5C0A - chains D and E of the 5 polymer chains in the assembly; structure by X-ray diffraction, 2.46 A resolution.

# Chain D
Name: 1E6 TCR Alpha Chain
From: Homo sapiens
Chain sequence (197 residues; numbered 3 to 199; the number before each row is that of its first residue):
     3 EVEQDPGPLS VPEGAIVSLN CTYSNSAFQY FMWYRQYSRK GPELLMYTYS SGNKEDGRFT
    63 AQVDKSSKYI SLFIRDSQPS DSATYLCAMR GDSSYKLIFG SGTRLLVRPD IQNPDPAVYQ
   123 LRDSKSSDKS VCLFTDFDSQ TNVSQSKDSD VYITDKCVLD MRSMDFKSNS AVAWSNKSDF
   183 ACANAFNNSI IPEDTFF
Disulfide bonds: C23-C89, C134-C184

# Chain E
Name: 1E6 TCR Beta Chain
From: Homo sapiens
Chain sequence (246 residues; row label = number of the first residue in the row):
     1 DAGVIQSPRH EVTEMGQQVT LRCKPISGHD YLFWYRQTMM RGLELLIYFN NNVPIDDSGM
    61 PEDRFSAKMP NASFSTLKIQ PSEPRDSAVY FCASSLWEKL AKNIQYFGAG TRLSVLEDLK
   121 NVFPPEVAVF EPSEAEISHT QKATLVCLAT GFYPDHVELS WWVNGKEVHS GVCTDPQPLK
   181 EQPALNDSRY ALSSRLRVSA TFWQDPRNHF RCQVQFYGLS ENDEWTQDRA KPVTQIVSAE
   241 AWGRAD
Disulfide bonds: C23-C92, C147-C212

# Chain D / chain E interface
Residue-residue contacts - 98 pairs, chain D then chain E:
  P8(D) - R41(E)  hydrogen bond (backbone-side chain)
  Y32(D) - N103(E)
  M34(D) - N103(E)
  Y36(D) - N103(E)
  Y36(D) - Q105(E)  hydrogen bond
  Q38(D) - Q37(E)  hydrogen bond
  S40(D) - P176(E)
  R41(D) - R112(E)
  R41(D) - D155(E)  salt bridge
  R41(D) - P176(E)
  R41(D) - P178(E)
  K42(D) - F91(E)
  G43(D) - F91(E)
  P44(D) - L43(E)  hydrophobic
  P44(D) - F107(E)
  L46(D) - N103(E)
  L46(D) - I104(E)  hydrophobic
  Y49(D) - K102(E)
  Y49(D) - N103(E)
  T86(D) - R41(E)
  R92(D) - L100(E)  hydrogen bond (side chain-backbone)
  R92(D) - N103(E)
  S96(D) - Y48(E)
  S96(D) - D56(E)  hydrogen bond
  Y97(D) - Y31(E)  hydrophobic
  Y97(D) - F33(E)  hydrophobic
  Y97(D) - Y48(E)  hydrogen bond (backbone-side chain)
  Y97(D) - W97(E)
  Y97(D) - L100(E)  hydrophobic
  K98(D) - L45(E)
  K98(D) - Y48(E)
  K98(D) - D56(E)
  K98(D) - S58(E)  hydrogen bond
  K98(D) - G59(E)
  L99(D) - Y35(E)
  L99(D) - Q105(E)
  F101(D) - L43(E)
  S103(D) - R41(E)
  S103(D) - G42(E)
  G104(D) - R41(E)  hydrogen bond (backbone-side chain)
  T105(D) - R41(E)
  R106(D) - R41(E)
  D117(D) - H139(E)  salt bridge
  Y121(D) - S133(E)
  Y121(D) - A135(E)  hydrophobic
  Y121(D) - E136(E)
  Y121(D) - H139(E)
  Y121(D) - T140(E)
  Q122(D) - S133(E)
  L123(D) - E131(E)
  L123(D) - T144(E)
  L123(D) - V146(E)  hydrophobic
  R124(D) - F130(E)
  R124(D) - E131(E)  hydrogen bond (backbone-backbone)
  R124(D) - P132(E)  hydrogen bond (side chain-backbone)
  R124(D) - E134(E)
  R124(D) - R244(E)
  D125(D) - V129(E)
  D125(D) - F130(E)
  S126(D) - V129(E)  hydrogen bond (backbone-backbone)
  S126(D) - E131(E)  hydrogen bond
  S126(D) - E240(E)  hydrogen bond (side chain-backbone)
  S126(D) - A241(E)
  K127(D) - A128(E)
  K127(D) - V129(E)  hydrogen bond (side chain-backbone)
  K127(D) - A239(E)
  K127(D) - E240(E)
  K131(D) - F130(E)
  V133(D) - F130(E)  hydrophobic
  V133(D) - V146(E)  hydrophobic
  L135(D) - T144(E)
  T137(D) - R197(E)
  D138(D) - T140(E)
  D138(D) - R197(E)  salt bridge
  D150(D) - P183(E)
  Y154(D) - E181(E)  hydrogen bond (side chain-backbone)
  I155(D) - L179(E)
  T156(D) - D175(E)
  T156(D) - L179(E)
  T156(D) - S193(E)
  T156(D) - R195(E)  hydrogen bond
  D157(D) - R195(E)
  C159(D) - C173(E)  disulfide
  C159(D) - T174(E)
  V160(D) - C173(E)  hydrogen bond (backbone-side chain)
  L161(D) - G171(E)
  L161(D) - C173(E)
  L161(D) - R195(E)
  D162(D) - G171(E)  hydrogen bond (backbone-backbone)
  M163(D) - R197(E)
  R164(D) - S170(E)
  F168(D) - K142(E)
  F168(D) - R197(E)
  S170(D) - R197(E)  hydrogen bond
  S172(D) - R195(E)  hydrogen bond
  A173(D) - R195(E)
  W176(D) - L148(E)  hydrophobic
  D196(D) - H139(E)  salt bridge
Also at the interface, not in a pair above, chain D (58 interface residues in all): L88, G102, S132, V174, F198
Also at the interface, not in a pair above, chain E (60 interface residues in all): A101, Q177, A191, V198, S199, W203
Cross-chain cystine bridges: C159(D)-C173(E)

# In short
The interface between chain D and chain E involves 58 residues on one side and 60 on the other, with 1
disulfide bond, 20 hydrogen bonds and 4 salt bridges. Polar contacts include R41(D)-D155(E), D117(D)-H139(E)
and D138(D)-R197(E).
Here chain D is 1E6 TCR Alpha Chain and chain E is 1E6 TCR Beta Chain, both from Homo sapiens. Entry 5C0A (1E6
TCR in complex with HLA-A02 carrying MVW peptide) was determined by X-ray diffraction together with 5C07,
5C08, 5C09, 5C0B, 5C0C, 5C0D and 6 further entries from the same study.
